PDB entry 8TC5 | electron microscopy, 2.11 A resolution | chains A and B of the 3 polymer chains in the assembly

Chain A (and B):
Name: Spike glycoprotein
Source organism: Civet SARS CoV SZ3/2003
Notes: chain B of this document is another copy of the same molecule, construct and numbering; everything in this record applies to it too
Amino-acid sequence (1106 residues; numbered 3 to 1108; the number before each row is that of its first residue):
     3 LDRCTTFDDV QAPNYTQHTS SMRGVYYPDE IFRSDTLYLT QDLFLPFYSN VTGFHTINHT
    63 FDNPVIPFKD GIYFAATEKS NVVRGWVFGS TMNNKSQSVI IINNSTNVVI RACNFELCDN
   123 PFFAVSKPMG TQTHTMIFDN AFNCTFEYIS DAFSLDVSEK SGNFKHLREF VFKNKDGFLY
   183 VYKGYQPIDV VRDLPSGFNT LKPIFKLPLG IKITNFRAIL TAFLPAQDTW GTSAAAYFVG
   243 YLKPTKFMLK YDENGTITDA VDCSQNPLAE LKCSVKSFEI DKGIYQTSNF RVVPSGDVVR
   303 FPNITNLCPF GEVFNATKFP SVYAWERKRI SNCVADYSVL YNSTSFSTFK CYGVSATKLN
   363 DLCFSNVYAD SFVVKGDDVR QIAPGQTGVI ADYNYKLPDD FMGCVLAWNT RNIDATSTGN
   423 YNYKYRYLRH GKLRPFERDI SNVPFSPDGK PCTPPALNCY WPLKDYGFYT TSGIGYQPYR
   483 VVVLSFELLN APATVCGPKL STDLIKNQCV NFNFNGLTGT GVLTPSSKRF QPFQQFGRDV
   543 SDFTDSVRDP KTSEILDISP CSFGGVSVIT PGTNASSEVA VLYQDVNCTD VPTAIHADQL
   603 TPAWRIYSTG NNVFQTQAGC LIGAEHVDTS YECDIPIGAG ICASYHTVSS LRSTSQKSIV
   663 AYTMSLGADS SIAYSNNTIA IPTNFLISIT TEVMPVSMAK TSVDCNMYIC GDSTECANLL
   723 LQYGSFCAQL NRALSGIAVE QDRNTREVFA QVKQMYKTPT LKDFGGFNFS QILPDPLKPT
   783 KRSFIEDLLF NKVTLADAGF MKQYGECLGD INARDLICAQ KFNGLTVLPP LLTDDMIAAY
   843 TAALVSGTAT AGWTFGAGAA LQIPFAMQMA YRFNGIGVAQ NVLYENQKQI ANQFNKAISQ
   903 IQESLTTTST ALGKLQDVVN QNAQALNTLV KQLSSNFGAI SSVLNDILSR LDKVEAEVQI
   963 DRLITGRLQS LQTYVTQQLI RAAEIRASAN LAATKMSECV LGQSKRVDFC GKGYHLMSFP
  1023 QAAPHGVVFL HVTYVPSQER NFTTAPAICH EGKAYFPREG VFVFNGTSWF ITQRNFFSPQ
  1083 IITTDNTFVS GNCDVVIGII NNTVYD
Disordered / not traced: 593-604, 651-657
Disulfide bonds: Cys6-Cys120, Cys115-Cys146, Cys265-Cys275, Cys310-Cys335, Cys353-Cys406, Cys365-Cys498, Cys454-Cys461, Cys511-Cys563, Cys590-Cys622, Cys635-Cys644, Cys707-Cys729, Cys712-Cys718, Cys809-Cys820, Cys1001-Cys1012, Cys1051-Cys1095
Covalent attachments: N-acetylglucosamine (NAG) linked to Asn16, Asn52, Asn60, Asn145, Asn305, Asn344, Asn576, Asn678, Asn1067; glycan linked to Asn96, Asn106, Asn256, Asn317, Asn589, Asn770, Asn1043
Small-molecule neighbours:
  - linoleic acid (EIC), molecule 1: Cys310, Pro311, Phe312, Val315, Phe316, Ile332, Ala337, Tyr339, Leu342, Tyr343, Phe348, Phe351, Leu361, Phe366, Val369, Leu408, Leu486, Phe488, Val497
  - linoleic acid (EIC), molecule 2: Arg382, Gln383, Thr389, Gly390
What the authors report for this chain:
  - binding site for linoleic acid: Arg382
  - post-translational modification sites: Asn96, Asn145, Asn344, Asn770
  - binding site for alpha-L-fucopyranose: Ser901, Gln904

Interface between chain A and chain B:
Pairs across the interface (194; chain A residue first):
  Gln43(A) - Asn720(B)  hydrogen bond
  Gln43(A) - Leu723(B)
  Gln288(A) - Ser704(B)
  Gln288(A) - Leu830(B)
  Ser290(A) - Asp706(B)
  Asn291(A) - Asp706(B)  hydrogen bond (backbone-side chain)
  Asn291(A) - Met709(B)
  Gly355(A) - Arg952(B)  hydrogen bond (backbone-side chain)
  Val356(A) - Arg952(B)
  Ser357(A) - Arg952(B)  hydrogen bond (backbone-backbone)
  Ser357(A) - Leu953(B)
  Ser357(A) - Asp954(B)  hydrogen bond (side chain-backbone)
  Thr359(A) - Asp954(B)
  Lys360(A) - Leu950(B)  hydrogen bond (side chain-backbone)
  Lys360(A) - Ser951(B)  hydrogen bond (side chain-backbone)
  Lys360(A) - Arg952(B)
  Lys360(A) - Leu953(B)  hydrogen bond (side chain-backbone)
  Leu364(A) - Ser951(B)
  Tyr370(A) - Phe180(B)  hydrophobic
  Tyr370(A) - Pro210(B)
  Lys377(A) - Ser347(B)  hydrogen bond
  Asp379(A) - Ser347(B)  hydrogen bond
  Asp379(A) - Phe348(B)
  Asp379(A) - Ser349(B)
  Arg382(A) - Phe348(B)  hydrogen bond (side chain-backbone)
  Arg382(A) - Ser349(B)
  Arg382(A) - Phe351(B)
  Gly387(A) - Ala358(B)
  Gly387(A) - Thr359(B)
  Gln388(A) - Thr359(B)
  Thr389(A) - Tyr339(B)  hydrogen bond
  Thr389(A) - Phe351(B)
  Thr389(A) - Ala358(B)
  Gly390(A) - Tyr343(B)
  Val391(A) - Tyr343(B)
  Asp394(A) - Tyr343(B)  hydrogen bond
  Met404(A) - Arg952(B)
  Tyr429(A) - Asn344(B)
  Lys434(A) - Asn362(B)
  Pro437(A) - Asp178(B)
  Pro437(A) - Gly179(B)
  Phe438(A) - Asp178(B)
  Phe438(A) - Gly179(B)
  Phe438(A) - Gly212(B)
  Glu439(A) - Gly212(B)
  Glu439(A) - Lys214(B)
  Arg440(A) - Leu211(B)  hydrogen bond (side chain-backbone)
  Arg440(A) - Gly212(B)  hydrogen bond (backbone-backbone)
  Ile442(A) - Gln99(B)
  Ser443(A) - Lys97(B)
  Lys466(A) - Asn344(B)  hydrogen bond (side chain-backbone)
  Ile476(A) - Ile476(B)  hydrophobic
  Tyr478(A) - Ser347(B)
  Glu489(A) - Lys208(B)  salt bridge
  Leu490(A) - Arg952(B)
  Leu491(A) - Asp948(B)
  Leu491(A) - Ser951(B)
  Leu491(A) - Arg952(B)
  Asn492(A) - Glu32(B)
  Ala493(A) - Glu32(B)
  Gly518(A) - Ser951(B)  hydrogen bond (backbone-side chain)
  Leu519(A) - Ser951(B)
  Thr520(A) - Asn947(B)  hydrogen bond (backbone-side chain)
  Thr520(A) - Ser951(B)  hydrogen bond
  Gly521(A) - Asn947(B)
  Val524(A) - Tyr806(B)
  Ser529(A) - Asn814(B)
  Lys530(A) - Phe34(B)
  Lys530(A) - Arg816(B)
  Arg531(A) - Phe34(B)
  Arg531(A) - Asn256(B)  hydrogen bond
  Phe532(A) - Phe34(B)  hydrophobic
  Gln533(A) - Lys204(B)
  Phe535(A) - Glu32(B)
  Gln536(A) - Glu32(B)
  Gln536(A) - Ile33(B)
  Gln536(A) - Phe34(B)
  Phe538(A) - Ile33(B)
  Phe538(A) - Phe34(B)  hydrogen bond (backbone-backbone)
  Gly539(A) - Phe34(B)
  Arg540(A) - Ile33(B)
  Arg540(A) - Phe34(B)  hydrogen bond (backbone-backbone)
  Asp541(A) - Arg816(B)
  Val542(A) - Lys933(B)
  Val542(A) - Ser936(B)
  Ser543(A) - Val932(B)
  Ser543(A) - Leu935(B)
  Ser543(A) - Ser936(B)
  Asp544(A) - Ser936(B)
  Asp544(A) - Ser944(B)  hydrogen bond
  Asp544(A) - Val945(B)
  Asp547(A) - Arg816(B)  salt bridge
  Asp559(A) - Ile813(B)
  Ser561(A) - Leu810(B)
  Ser561(A) - Ile813(B)
  Pro562(A) - Asp714(B)
  Pro562(A) - Tyr806(B)  hydrogen bond (backbone-side chain)
  Pro562(A) - Phe824(B)  hydrophobic
  Cys563(A) - Asp714(B)  hydrogen bond (backbone-side chain)
  Ser564(A) - Met709(B)
  Ser564(A) - Asp714(B)  hydrogen bond
  Phe565(A) - Lys804(B)
  Phe565(A) - Tyr806(B)  hydrophobic
  Phe565(A) - Lys823(B)
  Phe565(A) - Phe824(B)  hydrophobic
  Gln586(A) - Phe802(B)  hydrogen bond (side chain-backbone)
  Gln586(A) - Met803(B)
  Gln586(A) - Val829(B)  hydrogen bond (side chain-backbone)
  Gln586(A) - Leu830(B)
  Asp587(A) - Met803(B)
  Asp587(A) - Lys804(B)  hydrogen bond (side chain-backbone)
  Asp587(A) - Gln805(B)
  Asp587(A) - Lys823(B)  salt bridge
  Val588(A) - Met803(B)
  Asn589(A) - Gln805(B)
  Arg607(A) - Tyr806(B)
  Gln617(A) - Met803(B)
  Pro638(A) - Leu833(B)  hydrophobic
  Gly640(A) - Leu833(B)
  Ala641(A) - Pro832(B)  hydrogen bond (backbone-backbone)
  Ala641(A) - Leu833(B)  hydrogen bond (backbone-backbone)
  Ala641(A) - Thr835(B)
  Gly642(A) - Leu833(B)  hydrogen bond (backbone-backbone)
  Gly642(A) - Thr835(B)
  Gly642(A) - Met838(B)
  Met666(A) - Leu834(B)  hydrophobic
  Met666(A) - Met838(B)  hydrophobic
  Leu668(A) - Leu834(B)  hydrophobic
  Leu668(A) - Met838(B)  hydrophobic
  Leu668(A) - Tyr842(B)  hydrogen bond (backbone-side chain)
  Gly669(A) - Met757(B)
  Ala670(A) - Lys755(B)  hydrogen bond (backbone-backbone)
  Ala670(A) - Gln756(B)
  Ala670(A) - Met757(B)  hydrogen bond (backbone-backbone)
  Asp671(A) - Met757(B)
  Asp671(A) - Lys759(B)  salt bridge
  Ser672(A) - Gln756(B)
  Ser672(A) - Met757(B)
  Ser672(A) - Tyr758(B)
  Ser672(A) - Lys759(B)
  Ser673(A) - Lys759(B)
  Tyr676(A) - Phe766(B)  hydrophobic
  Tyr676(A) - Ile865(B)
  Tyr676(A) - Pro866(B)
  Tyr676(A) - Phe867(B)  hydrogen bond (side chain-backbone)
  Ser677(A) - Pro866(B)
  Asn678(A) - Pro866(B)
  Thr680(A) - Gln864(B)  hydrogen bond
  Thr680(A) - Pro866(B)
  Ile681(A) - Gln864(B)
  Ile681(A) - Ile865(B)  hydrophobic
  Ala682(A) - Leu863(B)
  Ala682(A) - Gln864(B)
  Pro684(A) - Leu863(B)  hydrophobic
  Gln926(A) - Arg734(B)
  Thr930(A) - Gln731(B)
  Thr930(A) - Arg734(B)
  Gln934(A) - Gln731(B)
  Ser937(A) - Tyr725(B)
  Ser937(A) - Gly726(B)  hydrogen bond (side chain-backbone)
  Asn938(A) - Gln724(B)
  Asn938(A) - Tyr725(B)  hydrogen bond (backbone-backbone)
  Phe939(A) - Tyr725(B)  hydrogen bond (backbone-backbone)
  Gly940(A) - Tyr725(B)
  Gly940(A) - Asp963(B)
  Val956(A) - Asp401(B)
  Gln971(A) - Phe728(B)
  Thr975(A) - Gln974(B)
  Gln979(A) - Gln731(B)
  Glu986(A) - Arg988(B)  salt bridge
  Arg1008(A) - Glu1000(B)  salt bridge
  Arg1008(A) - Arg1008(B)
  Val1009(A) - Phe857(B)
  Val1009(A) - Gly858(B)
  Val1009(A) - Ser999(B)  hydrogen bond (backbone-side chain)
  Val1009(A) - Glu1000(B)
  Asp1010(A) - Ser999(B)
  Gly1015(A) - Phe857(B)
  Tyr1016(A) - Thr856(B)
  Tyr1016(A) - Phe857(B)  hydrophobic
  Glu1041(A) - Leu863(B)
  Asn1043(A) - Gln864(B)  hydrogen bond
  Thr1046(A) - Met869(B)
  Pro1048(A) - Tyr886(B)  hydrophobic
  Phe1058(A) - Asn883(B)
  Phe1058(A) - Tyr886(B)  hydrophobic
  Arg1060(A) - Asn876(B)  hydrogen bond (backbone-side chain)
  Val1063(A) - Met869(B)  hydrophobic
  Arg1076(A) - Leu863(B)
  Arg1076(A) - Ile865(B)
  Phe1090(A) - Asn883(B)
  Ser1092(A) - Asn883(B)
  Ser1092(A) - Glu887(B)  hydrogen bond
  Val1097(A) - Glu887(B)
Interface residues without a listed pair, chain A (143 interface residues in all): Leu41, Lys248, Ser276, Arg329, Asn368, Tyr395, Pro400, Thr473, Gly475, Phe514, Thr526, Gln537, Thr546, Cys635, Ile639, Ile643, Cys644, Thr665, Ile674, Ala675, Asn679, Ala941, Lys955, Thr978, Ile982, Pro1059, Gly1062, Ile1099
Interface residues without a listed pair, chain B (124 interface residues in all): Tyr29, Asp31, Arg35, Thr38, Asn116, Asn145, Pro205, Ser340, Thr350, Arg413, Ala730, Cys809, Gly826, Thr828, Pro831, Ala841, Ala851, Thr852, Ala881, Gln882, Gln889, Glu957, Thr978, Leu981, Ile982, Thr996, Leu1003, Gly1004

Overview:
143 residues of chain A face 124 of chain B across their interface; the contacts include 44 hydrogen bonds and
6 salt bridges. Polar pairs include Glu489(A)-Lys208(B), Asp547(A)-Arg816(B) and Asp587(A)-Lys823(B). Bound to
chain A: linoleic acid. The paper reports a binding site for alpha-L-fucopyranose at Ser901(A) and Gln904(A);
a binding site for linoleic acid at Arg382(A).
Both chains are Spike glycoprotein (Civet SARS CoV SZ3/2003). Entry 8TC5 (Cryo-EM Structure of Spike
Glycoprotein from Civet Coronavirus SZ3 in Closed Conformation) was determined by electron microscopy together
with 8TC0 and 8TC1 from the same study.
